PDB entry 7VHF | X-ray diffraction, 1.75 A resolution | chains A and B of the 7 polymer chains in the assembly

== Chain A ==
Molecule: rRNA N-glycosylase
Organism: Escherichia coli
Notes: EC 3.2.2.22
UniProt: Q8XBV2 (Q8XBV2_ECOLX); residues 1-297 here correspond to UniProt positions 23-319 (UniProt number = residue number + 22)
Chain sequence (297 residues; numbered 1 to 297; the number before each row is that of its first residue):
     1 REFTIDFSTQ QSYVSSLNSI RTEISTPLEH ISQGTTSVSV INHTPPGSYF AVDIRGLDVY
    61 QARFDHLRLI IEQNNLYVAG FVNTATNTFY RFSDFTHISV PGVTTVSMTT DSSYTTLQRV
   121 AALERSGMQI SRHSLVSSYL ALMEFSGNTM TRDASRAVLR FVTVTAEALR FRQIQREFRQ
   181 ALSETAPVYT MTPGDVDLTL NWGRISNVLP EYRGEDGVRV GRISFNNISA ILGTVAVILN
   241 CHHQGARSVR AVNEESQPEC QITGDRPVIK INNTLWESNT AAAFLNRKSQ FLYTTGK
Unresolved in the structure: 243-256
Disulfides: Cys241-Cys260
What the authors report for this chain:
  - catalytic residues: Glu167, Arg170 (citing earlier work)

== Chain B ==
Molecule: Shiga toxin 2 B subunit
Organism: Escherichia coli
UniProt: Q7DJJ2 (Q7DJJ2_ECOLX); residues 1-70 here correspond to UniProt positions 20-89 (UniProt number = residue number + 19)
Chain sequence (70 residues; row label = number of the first residue in the row):
     1 ADCAKGKIEF SKYNEDDTFT VKVDGKEYWT SRWNLQPLLQ SAQLTGMTVT IKSSTCESGS
    61 GFAEVQFNND
Unresolved in the structure: 57-59
Disulfides: Cys3-Cys56

== Interface between chain A and chain B ==
Residue-residue contacts - 13 pairs, chain A then chain B:
  Arg266(A) - Thr45(B)
  Ile271(A) - Leu44(B)
  Leu285(A) - Ser41(B)
  Leu285(A) - Leu44(B)  hydrophobic
  Leu285(A) - Thr45(B)
  Arg287(A) - Pro37(B)
  Lys288(A) - Asn34(B)
  Lys288(A) - Pro37(B)
  Ser289(A) - Trp33(B)
  Ser289(A) - Asn34(B)  hydrogen bond (backbone-side chain)
  Ser289(A) - Pro37(B)
  Phe291(A) - Trp33(B)  hydrophobic
  Leu292(A) - Asn34(B)
Interface residues without a listed pair, chain A (9 interface residues in all): Ile269
Interface residues without a listed pair, chain B (7 interface residues in all): Asn69

== Overview ==
9 residues of chain A face 7 of chain B across their interface, with 1 hydrogen bond. Its one hydrogen-bonded
contact is Ser289(A)-Asn34(B). From the paper: catalytic residues Glu167(A) and Arg170(A).
Chain A is rRNA N-glycosylase and chain B is Shiga toxin 2 B subunit, both from Escherichia coli; the
structure, Crystal structure of the STX2a complexed with RRA peptide, was determined by X-ray diffraction
(same publication as 7VHC, 7VHD and 7VHE).
